Entry 7NAU (electron microscopy, 3.78 A resolution); this record covers chains A and N of the 21 polymer chains in the assembly.

Chain A:
Molecule: 16S rRNA
From: Escherichia coli (strain K12)
Sequence (1542 nucleotides; each row starts with the number of its first residue):
     1 AAAUUGAAGA GUUUGAUCAU GGCUCAGAUU GAACGCUGGC GGCAGGCCUA ACACAUGCAA
    61 GUCGAACGGU AACAGGAAGA AGCUUGCUUC UUUGCUGACG AGUGGCGGAC GGGUGAGUAA
   121 UGUCUGGGAA ACUGCCUGAU GGAGGGGGAU AACUACUGGA AACGGUAGCU AAUACCGCAU
   181 AACGUCGCAA GACCAAAGAG GGGGACCUUC GGGCCUCUUG CCAUCGGAUG UGCCCAGAUG
   241 GGAUUAGCUA GUAGGUGGGG UAACGGCUCA CCUAGGCGAC GAUCCCUAGC UGGUCUGAGA
   301 GGAUGACCAG CCACACUGGA ACUGAGACAC GGUCCAGACU CCUACGGGAG GCAGCAGUGG
   361 GGAAUAUUGC ACAAUGGGCG CAAGCCUGAU GCAGCCAUGC CGCGUGUAUG AAGAAGGCCU
   421 UCGGGUUGUA AAGUACUUUC AGCGGGGAGG AAGGGAGUAA AGUUAAUACC UUUGCUCAUU
   481 GACGUUACCC GCAGAAGAAG CACCGGCUAA CUCCGUGCCA GCAGCCXCGG UAAUACGGAG
   541 GGUGCAAGCG UUAAUCGGAA UUACUGGGCG UAAAGCGCAC GCAGGCGGUU UGUUAAGUCA
   601 GAUGUGAAAU CCCCGGGCUC AACCUGGGAA CUGCAUCUGA UACUGGCAAG CUUGAGUCUC
   661 GUAGAGGGGG GUAGAAUUCC AGGUGUAGCG GUGAAAUGCG UAGAGAUCUG GAGGAAUACC
   721 GGUGGCGAAG GCGGCCCCCU GGACGAAGAC UGACGCUCAG GUGCGAAAGC GUGGGGAGCA
   781 AACAGGAUUA GAUACCCUGG UAGUCCACGC CGUAAACGAU GUCGACUUGG AGGUUGUGCC
   841 CUUGAGGCGU GGCUUCCGGA GCUAACGCGU UAAGUCGACC GCCUGGGGAG UACGGCCGCA
   901 AGGUUAAAAC UCAAAUGAAU UGACGGGGGC CCGCACAAGC GGUGGAGCAU GUGGUUUAAU
   961 UCGAUGXAAC GCGAAGAACC UUACCUGGUC UUGACAUCCA CGGAAGUUUU CAGAGAUGAG
  1021 AAUGUGCCUU CGGGAACCGU GAGACAGGUG CUGCAUGGCU GUCGUCAGCU CGUGUUGUGA
  1081 AAUGUUGGGU UAAGUCCCGC AACGAGCGCA ACCCUUAUCC UUUGUUGCCA GCGGUCCGGC
  1141 CGGGAACUCA AAGGAGACUG CCAGUGAUAA ACUGGAGGAA GGUGGGGAUG ACGUCAAGUC
  1201 AUCAUGGCCC UUACGACCAG GGCUACACAC GUGCUACAAU GGCGCAUACA AAGAGAAGCG
  1261 ACCUCGCGAG AGCAAGCGGA CCUCAUAAAG UGCGUCGUAG UCCGGAUUGG AGUCUGCAAC
  1321 UCGACUCCAU GAAGUCGGAA UCGCUAGUAA UCGUGGAUCA GAAUGCCACG GUGAAUACGU
  1381 UCCCGGGCCU UGUACACACC GCCCGUXACA CCAUGGGAGU GGGUUGCAAA AGAAGUAGGU
  1441 AGCUUAACCU UCGGGAGGGC GCUUACCACU UUGUGAUUCA UGACUGGGGU GAAGUCGUAA
  1501 CAAGGUAACC GUAGGGGAAC CUGCGGUUGG AUCACCUCCU UA
Disordered / not traced: 1401-1408, 1492-1501, 1541-1542
Modified positions: PSU (pseudouridine-5'-monophosphate) at position 516, G7M (N7-methyl-guanosine-5'-monophosphate) at position 527, 2MG (2N-methylguanosine-5'-monophosphate) at position 966, 5MC (5-methylcytidine-5'-monophosphate) at position 967, 2MG (2N-methylguanosine-5'-monophosphate) at position 1207, 4OC (4n,o2'-methylcytidine-5'-monophosphate) at position 1402, 5MC (5-methylcytidine-5'-monophosphate) at position 1407, UR3 (3-methyluridine-5'-monophoshate) at position 1498, 2MG (2N-methylguanosine-5'-monophosphate) at position 1516, MA6 (6N-dimethyladenosine-5'-monophoshate) at position 1518, MA6 (6N-dimethyladenosine-5'-monophoshate) at position 1519
Ion coordination: Mg2+ site 1 near G21 (its only coordinating residue here); Mg2+ site 2 near G41 (its only coordinating residue here); Mg2+ site 3: C48, G115; Mg2+ site 4 near A53 (its only coordinating residue here); Mg2+ site 5 near U56 (its only coordinating residue here); Mg2+ site 6: A59, U387; Mg2+ site 7: A109, G331; Mg2+ site 8 near G111 (its only coordinating residue here); Mg2+ site 9 near G113 (its only coordinating residue here); Mg2+ site 10: A116, G117, G289; Mg2+ site 11: G145, A197; Mg2+ site 12: A174, C175; 27 more Mg2+ sites not listed
What the authors report for this chain:
  - conformationally variable residues (order/disorder transition): A1492 to A1493

Chain N:
Name: 30S ribosomal protein S14
From: Escherichia coli (strain K12)
UniProt: P0AG59 (RS14_ECOLI); numbering as in UniProt (aligned over 1-101)
Sequence (101 residues; numbered 1 to 101; the number before each row is that of its first residue):
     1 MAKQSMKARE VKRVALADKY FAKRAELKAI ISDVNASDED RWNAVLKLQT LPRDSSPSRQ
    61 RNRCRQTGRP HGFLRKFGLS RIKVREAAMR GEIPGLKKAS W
Disordered / not traced: 1

Chain A / chain N interface:
Residue-residue contacts - 69 pairs, chain A then chain N:
  G973(A) - Arg69(N)  phosphate contact
  G973(A) - Arg81(N)  hydrogen bond to the phosphate
  A974(A) - Arg69(N)  salt bridge to the phosphate
  A974(A) - His71(N)  sugar contact
  A974(A) - Arg81(N)  salt bridge to the phosphate
  A975(A) - Gly72(N)  sugar contact
  G976(A) - Arg61(N)  salt bridge to the phosphate
  G976(A) - His71(N)  phosphate contact
  G976(A) - Gly72(N)  hydrogen bond to the phosphate
  A977(A) - Arg61(N)  salt bridge to the phosphate
  C979(A) - Ser58(N)  hydrogen bond to the base
  C979(A) - Arg59(N)  base contact
  C980(A) - Arg13(N)  hydrogen bond to the phosphate
  C980(A) - Ser58(N)  base contact
  C980(A) - Arg59(N)  hydrogen bond to the sugar
  U981(A) - Arg9(N)  salt bridge to the phosphate
  U981(A) - Glu10(N)  sugar contact
  U981(A) - Arg13(N)  salt bridge to the phosphate
  U981(A) - Arg61(N)  hydrogen bond to the sugar
  U981(A) - Arg63(N)  hydrogen bond to the phosphate
  A983(A) - Met6(N)  phosphate contact
  A983(A) - Arg9(N)  salt bridge to the phosphate
  A994(A) - Ser5(N)  base contact
  A994(A) - Ala8(N)  sugar contact
  C995(A) - Ala8(N)  sugar contact
  U1007(A) - Lys19(N)  salt bridge to the phosphate
  G1047(A) - Gln4(N)  phosphate contact
  G1048(A) - Lys3(N)  phosphate contact
  G1048(A) - Gln4(N)  hydrogen bond to the phosphate
  U1049(A) - Ala2(N)  base contact
  U1049(A) - Lys3(N)  phosphate contact
  C1059(A) - Arg85(N)  hydrogen bond to the phosphate
  U1060(A) - Arg85(N)  salt bridge to the phosphate
  C1114(A) - Ser100(N)  hydrogen bond to the sugar
  C1114(A) - Trp101(N)  sugar contact
  U1115(A) - Trp101(N)  hydrogen bond to the sugar
  G1186(A) - Ser100(N)  base contact
  G1186(A) - Trp101(N)  hydrogen bond to the base
  G1187(A) - Ser100(N)  hydrogen bond to the base
  A1188(A) - Lys98(N)  hydrogen bond to the phosphate
  A1188(A) - Ser100(N)  sugar contact
  U1189(A) - Lys98(N)  salt bridge to the phosphate
  U1202(A) - Thr67(N)  hydrogen bond to the sugar
  U1202(A) - Arg69(N)  hydrogen bond to the sugar
  U1202(A) - Lys83(N)  hydrogen bond to the base
  C1203(A) - Ala2(N)  phosphate contact
  A1216(A) - Lys3(N)  salt bridge to the phosphate
  A1216(A) - Ser5(N)  hydrogen bond to the phosphate
  C1217(A) - Arg9(N)  salt bridge to the phosphate
  C1218(A) - Lys12(N)  salt bridge to the phosphate
  A1219(A) - Arg53(N)  salt bridge to the phosphate
  G1220(A) - Arg53(N)  salt bridge to the phosphate
  A1257(A) - Phe21(N)  base contact
  G1316(A) - Ser56(N)  hydrogen bond to the phosphate
  C1317(A) - Arg24(N)  salt bridge to the phosphate
  C1317(A) - Lys28(N)  salt bridge to the phosphate
  C1317(A) - Leu48(N)  sugar contact
  C1317(A) - Gln49(N)  sugar contact
  C1317(A) - Arg53(N)  hydrogen bond to the base
  C1317(A) - Ser56(N)  hydrogen bond to the phosphate
  C1317(A) - Pro57(N)  phosphate contact
  U1358(A) - Phe73(N)  sugar contact
  U1358(A) - Arg75(N)  hydrogen bond to the phosphate
  C1359(A) - Asn62(N)  hydrogen bond to the phosphate
  C1359(A) - Arg75(N)  salt bridge to the phosphate
  A1360(A) - Ser58(N)  base contact
  A1360(A) - Arg75(N)  salt bridge to the phosphate
  A1368(A) - Trp101(N)  phosphate contact
  C1369(A) - Trp101(N)  hydrogen bond to the phosphate
Also at the interface, not in a pair above, chain A (41 interface residues in all): U982, G1215, A1318
Also at the interface, not in a pair above, chain N (39 interface residues in all): Asp18, Pro70, Leu74

Summary:
The interface between chain A and chain N involves 41 residues on one side and 39 on the other; the contacts
include 24 hydrogen bonds and 19 salt bridges. Polar pairs include C979(A)-Ser58(N), G1186(A)-Trp101(N) and
G1187(A)-Ser100(N). C48(A) and G115(A) form the Mg2+ site 3. The paper reports conformational variability at
A1492(A).
Chain A is 16S rRNA and chain N is 30S ribosomal protein S14, both from Escherichia coli (strain K12); the
structure, Bacterial 30S ribosomal subunit assembly complex state C (Consensus Refinement), was determined by
electron microscopy (same publication as 7AF3, 7AF5, 7AF8, 7AFA, 7AFD, 7AFH and 17 further entries).
